9FX0 - chains B and E of the 7 polymer chains in the assembly; structure by electron microscopy, 3.10 A resolution.

[Chain B (and E)]
Molecule: Type-1 fimbrial protein, A chain
Organism: Escherichia coli
Notes: chain E of this document is another copy of the same molecule, construct and numbering; everything in this record applies to it too
UniProtKB: P04128 (FIMA1_ECOLI); residues 1-159 here correspond to UniProt positions 24-182 (UniProt number = residue number + 23)
Chain sequence (160 residues; numbered 0 to 159; the number before each row is that of its first residue; numbering starts at 0):
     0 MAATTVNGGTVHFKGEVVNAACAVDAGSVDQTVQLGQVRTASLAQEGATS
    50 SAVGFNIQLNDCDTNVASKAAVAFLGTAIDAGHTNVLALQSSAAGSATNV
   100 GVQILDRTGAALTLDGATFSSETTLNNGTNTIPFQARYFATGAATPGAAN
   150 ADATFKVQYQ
Unresolved in the structure: 0-1
Construct notes: initiating methionine (0)
Disulfide bonds: Cys-21/Cys-61
Reported in the primary citation:
  - self-association interface (contacts with another copy of this molecule); pairs are residue here / residue on that copy: Arg-38/Ala-19 (backbone contact), Arg-38/Ala-20 (backbone contact)

[How chain B and chain E interact]
Contacting residue pairs (34; chain B residue first):
  Leu-34(B) with Ala-92(E), hydrogen bond (backbone-backbone)
  Gln-36(B) with Ala-92(E); Ala-93(E)
  Val-37(B) with Ala-92(E)
  Ser-49(B) with Ala-92(E), hydrogen bond (side chain-backbone)
  Ser-50(B) with Ser-91(E); Ala-92(E), hydrogen bond (backbone-backbone); Ser-95(E)
  Ala-51(B) with Leu-88(E); Gln-89(E); Ser-90(E); Ser-91(E)
  Val-52(B) with Ser-91(E); Ala-92(E)
  Gly-53(B) with Gln-89(E)
  Asp-105(B) with Thr-76(E)
  Arg-106(B) with Leu-74(E); Gly-75(E); Thr-76(E); Ala-77(E), hydrogen bond (backbone-backbone); Asp-114(E), salt bridge
  Thr-107(B) with Asp-79(E)
  Gly-108(B) with Ala-77(E)
  Thr-122(B) with Leu-74(E)
  Thr-123(B) with Lys-155(E)
  Asn-125(B) with Lys-155(E)
  Thr-128(B) with Glu-15(E)
  Thr-130(B) with Leu-74(E)
  Pro-132(B) with Gly-75(E); Thr-76(E)
  Gln-134(B) with Thr-76(E); Ala-87(E); Leu-88(E); Gln-89(E), hydrogen bond
Other interface residues (no listed pair), chain B (21 interface residues in all): Phe-133, Tyr-137
Other interface residues (no listed pair), chain E (23 interface residues in all): Ile-78, Ala-80, Gly-94, Leu-113, Gly-115, Ala-116, Thr-153

[Summary]
21 residues of chain B and 23 residues of chain E are in contact; the contacts include 5 hydrogen bonds and 1
salt bridge. Polar contacts include Arg-106(B)/Asp-114(E), Ser-49(B)/Ala-92(E) and Gln-134(B)/Gln-89(E). From
the paper: a self-association interface involving Arg-38(B).
Both chains are Type-1 fimbrial protein, A chain (Escherichia coli). Entry 9FX0 (Cryo-EM structure of the type
1 pilus tip-to-rod transition) was determined by electron microscopy (same publication as 9FW9, 9FWB, 9FX8,
9FXB, 9FXS and 9FY9).
